PDB entry 9MGZ | electron microscopy, 2.80 A resolution | chains 3 and A of the 18 polymer chains in the assembly

[Chain 3]
Name: LHCA3
Organism: Dunaliella tertiolecta
Sequence (286 residues; numbered 1 to 286; the number before each row is that of its first residue):
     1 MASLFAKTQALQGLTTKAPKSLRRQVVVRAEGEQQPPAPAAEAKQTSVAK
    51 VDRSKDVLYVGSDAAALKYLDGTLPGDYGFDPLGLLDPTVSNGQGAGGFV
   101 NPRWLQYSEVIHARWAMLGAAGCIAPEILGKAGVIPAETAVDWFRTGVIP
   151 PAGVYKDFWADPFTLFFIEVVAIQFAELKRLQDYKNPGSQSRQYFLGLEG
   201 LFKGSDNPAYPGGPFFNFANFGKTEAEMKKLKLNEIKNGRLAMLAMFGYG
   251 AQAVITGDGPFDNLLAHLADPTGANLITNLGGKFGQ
Disordered / not traced: 1-57, 284-286
Ion coordination: chlorophyll b Mg near Glu109 (its only coordinating residue here); chlorophyll a Mg (8 sites), coordinated by His112, Val148, Gln174, Glu177, Glu235, Lys237, Asn238, His267
Ligand contacts:
  - beta-carotene (BCR), molecule 1: Leu118, Ala121, Ile124, Ala125, Leu129, Leu198, Leu201, Phe202, Phe215, Phe216
  - beta-carotene (BCR), molecule 2: Ala172, Ile173, Phe175, Tyr194, Phe195, Leu196
  - beta-carotene (BCR), molecule 3: Phe247, Ile255, Leu276, Leu280
  - chlorophyll b (CHL), molecule 1: Leu70, Leu74, Asp77, Tyr78, Gly79, Phe80, Asp81, Leu85, Leu86, Leu105, Gln106, Ser108, Glu109, His112, Arg240, Met243, Leu244, Phe247
  - chlorophyll b (CHL), molecule 2: Val171, Gln174, Phe175, Leu178, Lys179, Gln182, Gln190, Gln193, Tyr194, Phe195
  - chlorophyll a (CLA), molecule 1: Leu58, Lys230, Leu233, Asn234, Lys237, Asn238, Leu241
  - chlorophyll a (CLA), molecule 2: Phe80, Pro82, Leu83
  - chlorophyll a (CLA), molecule 3: Leu83, Gly84, Leu85
  - chlorophyll a (CLA), molecule 4: Leu85, Val90, Ser91, Gly98, Phe99, Val100
  - chlorophyll a (CLA), molecule 5: Phe99, Val100, Trp104, Leu105, Ser108, His112, Phe247
  - chlorophyll a (CLA), molecule 6: Phe99, Trp104, Tyr107, Ser108, Ile111, His112, Trp115, Glu169, Val170, Ile173, Gln174, Glu177, Leu178, Arg180, Leu181
  - chlorophyll a (CLA), molecule 7: Tyr107, Ile111, Arg114, Trp115, Leu118, Ile173, Phe175, Ala176, Lys179, Arg180, Asp183, Gln190, Phe195, Phe202, Gly204, Pro208, Ala209, Pro211, Phe215, Phe216, Phe218
  - chlorophyll a (CLA), molecule 8: Arg114, Met117, Leu118, Tyr210, Pro211, Gly212, Phe216, Asn217, Phe221, Leu231, Lys232, Asn234, Glu235
  - chlorophyll a (CLA), molecule 9: Trp115, Leu118, Ala121, Gly122, Ala125, Pro126, Leu129, Ile135, Thr139, Val141, Thr146, Tyr155, Phe158
  - chlorophyll a (CLA), molecule 10: Trp115, Thr146, Gly147, Val148, Phe158, Trp159, Pro162, Leu165, Ile168, Glu169, Ala172
  - chlorophyll a (CLA), molecule 11: Ala132, Gly133, Val134
  - chlorophyll a (CLA), molecule 12: Val134, Ile135, Pro136, Glu138, Thr139, Tyr155, Asp157, Phe158
  - chlorophyll a (CLA), molecule 13: Trp143, Met246, Phe247, Gly250, Ala251, Val254, Ile255
  - chlorophyll a (CLA), molecule 14: Gly147, Val148, Ile149, Pro150, Pro151, Pro162, Phe163, Leu165, Phe166, Glu169
  - chlorophyll a (CLA), molecule 15: Thr164, Phe167, Ile168
  - chlorophyll a (CLA), molecule 16: Phe166, Val170, Gln174, Leu178, Leu181
  - chlorophyll a (CLA), molecule 17: Lys230, Leu231, Asn234, Asn238, Leu241
  - chlorophyll a (CLA), molecule 18: Leu241, Leu244, Ala245, Phe247, Gly248, Ala251, Gln252, Ile255, Thr256, Asn263, Leu264, Ala266, His267, Ala274, Asn275, Leu276, Asn279
  - chlorophyll a (CLA), molecule 19: Leu264, His267, Leu268, Pro271, Thr272, Asn275, Ile277
  - lutein (LUT; (3r,3'r,6s)-4,5-didehydro-5,6-dihydro-beta,beta-carotene-3,3'-diol): Met117, Leu118, Ala120, Ala121, Ile124, Phe216, Phe218, Ala219, Phe221, Asn238, Leu241, Ala242, Ala245, Tyr249, Gln252, Pro260, Phe261, Asn263, Leu264
  - violaxanthin (XAT; (3s,5r,6s,3's,5'r,6's)-5,6,5',6'-diepoxy-5,6,5',6'- tetrahydro-beta,beta-carotene-3,3'-diol): Phe80, Asp81, Pro82, Leu83, Leu85, His112, Trp115, Ala116, Leu118, Gly119, Gly122, Cys123, Trp143, Thr146, Val148, Met243, Leu244, Met246, Phe247

[Chain A]
Name: Photosystem I P700 chlorophyll a apoprotein A1
Organism: Dunaliella tertiolecta
Notes: EC 1.97.1.12
Sequence (751 residues; numbered 1 to 751; the number before each row is that of its first residue):
     1 MTISSPEREAKKVKIAVDRNPVETNFEKWAKPGHFSRALAKGPNTTTWIW
    51 NLHADAHDFDNHTSDLEEISRKVFSAHFGQLGIILIWLSGMYFHGARFSN
   101 YEGWLSDPTHIKPSAQVVWPIVGQEILNGDVGGGFQGIQITSGFFQLWRA
   151 SGITSELQLYSTAIGGLVLAAACFFAGWFHYHKAAPKLEWFQNVESMLNH
   201 HLAGLLGLGSLAWAGHQIHVSLPVNKLLDAGVDPKEIPLPHEFLLNQSII
   251 ADLYPSFSKGLAPFFTLNWAEYSDFLTFKGGLNPVTGGLWLSDTAHHHLA
   301 IAVLFLVAGHQYRTNWGIGHSIKDILESHKGPFTGNGHAGLYEILTTSWH
   351 AQLAINLALFGSLSIIVAHHMYAMPPYPYLATDYGTQLSLFTHHMWIGGF
   401 CVVGAGAHAAIFMVRDYDPTNNYNNLLDRVIRHRDAIISHLNWVSIFLGF
   451 HSFGLYIHNDTMSALGRPQDMFSDTAIQLQPVFAQWIQNTHFTAPQLTAP
   501 NALAATSLTWGGDVVAVGGKVAMMPIALGTSDFLVHHIHAFTIHVTVLIL
   551 LKGVLFARSSRLIPDKANLGFRFPCDGPGRGGTCQVSAWDHVFLGLFWMY
   601 NSLSIVIFHFSWKMQSDVWGTVTDSGVSHITGGNFAQSANTINGWLRDFL
   651 WAQSSQVIQSYGSALSAYGLMFLGAHFVWAFSLMFLFSGRGYWQELIESI
   701 VWAHNKLRVAPSIQPRALSITQGRAVGVAHYLLGGIATTWSFFLARIIAV
   751 G
Disordered / not traced: 1-11
Ion coordination: chlorophyll a Mg (29 sites), coordinated by His53, His77, Gln80, Gln116, Gln124, His180, His182, His200, His219, His296, His297, His298, His310, His320, His329, His338 and 13 more; 4Fe-4S cluster Fe: Cys575, Cys584 (shared with 2 residues of chain B); chlorophyll a isomer Mg near His676 (its only coordinating residue here)
Ligand contacts:
  - beta-carotene (BCR), molecule 1: Ile84, Trp87, Leu208, Gly209, Phe360
  - beta-carotene (BCR), molecule 2: Trp119, Pro120, Ile121
  - beta-carotene (BCR), molecule 3: Thr162, Gly165, Gly166, Leu169, Leu208, Leu211, Ala212, Leu306
  - beta-carotene (BCR), molecule 4: Leu211, Leu261, Phe264, Leu299, Val303, Leu306, Val307, His310
  - beta-carotene (BCR), molecule 5: Phe264, Trp269, Val303
  - beta-carotene (BCR), molecule 6: Leu341, Ala351, Ala354, Ile355, Ala409, Phe412
  - beta-carotene (BCR), molecule 7: Ala354, Ala358, Ser362, Val402, Ala405, Gly406, Ala409, Leu550, Leu551, Val554
  - beta-carotene (BCR), molecule 8: Met671, Gly674, Ala675, Phe677, Val678, Leu733, Ile736, Ala737, Trp740
  - chlorophyll a isomer (CL0): Phe453, Tyr456, Val535, Ile538, Phe541, Thr542, Tyr600, Asn601, Ser604, Ile605, Phe608, Ile642, Trp645, Leu650, Ser654, Ile658, Phe672, His676, Trp679, Tyr731, Gly734, Thr738, Thr739, Phe742
  - chlorophyll a (CLA), molecule 1: Val13, Lys14, Ile15, Trp190, Asn193, Ser196, His200, Thr314, Asn315, Trp316
  - chlorophyll a (CLA), molecule 2: Ile15, Val17, Phe74, Phe78, Ala172, Phe175, Ala176, Phe179, His180, Ala184, Pro186, Trp190
  - chlorophyll a (CLA), molecule 3: Trp29, Pro32, Ile49, Trp50, Leu52, His53
  - chlorophyll a (CLA), molecule 4: Trp29, Pro32, His34, Phe35, Leu52, His53, Ala56, His57, Phe59, His62, Ala76, Gly79, Gln80, Ile83
  - chlorophyll a (CLA), molecule 5: Thr46, Ile49, Trp50, Ile697, Ile700, Val701, His704, Val709, Pro711, Ile713, Pro715, Arg716, Leu718
  - chlorophyll a (CLA), molecule 6: Trp50, Phe677, Val678, Phe681, Phe685, Leu718, Gln722, Ala725, Val726, Ala729, His730, Leu733
  - chlorophyll a (CLA), molecule 7: His53, Ala54, Asp55, Ala56, His57, Asp58, His350, Leu353, Leu357, Phe400, Cys401, Val403, Gly404, Ala407, His408, Ile411, Arg415, Phe571, Arg572, Trp589, Leu596
  - chlorophyll a (CLA), molecule 8: His57, Phe59, Val73, Ala76, His77, Gln80, Leu81, Ile84, Leu85, Leu88, Leu169, Trp349, His350, Gln352, Leu353, Asn356, Leu357, Phe360
  - chlorophyll a (CLA), molecule 9: His57, Gln80, Ile83, Ile84, Trp87, Phe360, Ile397, Phe400, Cys401
  - chlorophyll a (CLA), molecule 10: Leu66, Ser70, His77, Leu188, Phe191, Gln192, Val194, Met197, Leu198, His201, Leu202, Leu205, Ile322, Leu326, Tyr342, Leu345, Thr346, Thr347, Ser348, Trp349, Gln352, Ile355, Asn356, Leu359, Phe360
  - chlorophyll a (CLA), molecule 11: Phe74, His77, Phe78, Leu81, Leu169, Cys173, Trp190, Phe191, Asn193, Ser196, Met197, His200, His201, Gly204, Leu205
  - chlorophyll a (CLA), molecule 12: Ile86, Trp87, Ser89, Gly90, Met91, Phe93, His94, Phe98, Val117, Trp119, Leu167
  - chlorophyll a (CLA), molecule 13: Trp87, Met91, Thr141, Ser142, Phe144, Ser389, Leu390, Thr392, His393, Trp396, Ile397, Phe400, Met671, Ile736, Thr739, Trp740
  - chlorophyll a (CLA), molecule 14: Trp87, Leu88, Ser142, Gly143, Phe144, Leu147, Leu206, Phe360, Leu363, Ser364, Val367, Met371, Tyr377, Leu380, Leu390, His393, His394, Ile397
  - chlorophyll a (CLA), molecule 15: Met91, His94, Ala115, Gln116, Ile138, Gln139, Ile140, Thr141, Ser142, Ala667, Tyr668, Trp740, Leu744
  - chlorophyll a (CLA), molecule 16: Tyr92, Ser151, Gly152, Ile153, Thr154, Gln158, Ser161, Thr162, Gly209, Ala212, Trp213, Gly215, His216, His219, Val220, Pro240, His241, Leu244
  - chlorophyll a (CLA), molecule 17: Gln116, Val117, Val118, Trp119, Ile121, Val122, Gln124, Leu127, Ile138, Ala667, Leu670
  - chlorophyll a (CLA), molecule 18: Leu147, Ala150, Leu205, Leu206, Gly209, Ser210, Trp213, Gln217, Thr294, His297, His298, Ile301, Phe305, Leu363, Ile366, Val367, His370, Met371, Pro376, Tyr377
  - chlorophyll a (CLA), molecule 19: Leu157, Gln158, Ser161, Leu239, His241, Leu244, Leu245
  - chlorophyll a (CLA), molecule 20: Val168, Ala172, Phe175
  - chlorophyll a (CLA), molecule 21: Leu198, Leu202, Leu206, Leu304, Phe305, Ala308, Gln311, Tyr312, Ile322, Ile325, Leu326, Ile355, Ala358, Leu359, Leu427, Val430, Leu551, Val554, Leu555
  - chlorophyll a (CLA), molecule 22: Asn199, His200, Ala203, Gly204, Leu208, Leu306, Gly309, His310, Gln311, Tyr312, Thr314, Trp316, Ile318
  - chlorophyll a (CLA), molecule 23: Leu211, Ala212, Gly215, Ile218, His219, Phe243, Leu244, Leu245, Gln247, Phe257, Gly260, Leu261, Tyr272, Phe275, Leu276, Leu299
  - chlorophyll a (CLA), molecule 24: Phe264, Trp269, Ala270, Tyr272, Ser273, Leu276, Thr277, Phe278, His296, Leu299, Ala300, Val303, Leu304, Val307, Asn501
  - chlorophyll a (CLA), molecule 25: Phe264, Phe265, Leu267, Trp269
  - chlorophyll a (CLA), molecule 26: Thr277, Phe278, Gly280, Gly281, Leu289, Asp293, Thr294, His296, His297, Ala300, Ile301, Leu304, His370, Met371, Met374, Pro376, Thr506
  - chlorophyll a (CLA), molecule 27: Phe278, Leu497, Thr498, Ala499, Pro500, Asn501, Ala502
  - chlorophyll a (CLA), molecule 28: Leu304, Leu359, Leu363, Ile366, His369, His370, Tyr372, Ala373, Met374, Thr506, Ser507, Thr509, Trp510
  - chlorophyll a (CLA), molecule 29: Val307, His310, Gln311, Ile318, Gly319, His320
  - chlorophyll a (CLA), molecule 30: Gln311, His320, Ile325, Ser328, His329
  - chlorophyll a (CLA), molecule 31: Ile325, Leu326, His329, His338, Leu341, Leu345, Leu426, Leu427, Val430
  - chlorophyll a (CLA), molecule 32: His329, Lys330, Gly331, Pro332, Phe333
  - chlorophyll a (CLA), molecule 33: Phe333, Thr334, Leu426, Arg429, Val430, His433, Ile437, His440
  - chlorophyll a (CLA), molecule 34: Ser362, Ile365, Ile366, His369, Met395, Val402, Ile543, Thr546, Val547, Leu550, Met599, Ser602, Leu603
  - chlorophyll a (CLA), molecule 35: His369, Tyr372, Phe483, Ala484, Ile487, Gln488, Trp510, Ile526, Leu528, His536, His539, Ile543, Val606, His609, Phe610, Lys613, Met614
  - chlorophyll a (CLA), molecule 36: Ala436, His440, Trp443
  - chlorophyll a (CLA), molecule 37: Ile437, Leu441, Val444, Ala540, Ile543, His544, Val547, Leu551
  - chlorophyll a (CLA), molecule 38: Ser439, Asn442, Trp443, Ile446
  - chlorophyll a (CLA), molecule 39: Asn442, Ser445, Ile446, Gly449, Phe450, Phe453, Gly454, Ile457, Phe541, Val545, Leu548, Ile549, Phe597, Trp598
  - chlorophyll a (CLA), molecule 40: Trp443, Ile446, Phe447, Phe450, His451
  - chlorophyll a (CLA), molecule 41: Phe447, Leu448, Gln480, Pro481, Val482, Phe483, Ala484, Phe533, His536, His537, Ala540, His544
  - chlorophyll a (CLA), molecule 42: Phe450, His451, Gly454, Leu455, Ile457, His458, Thr461, Met462, Leu465, Arg467, Asp470, Phe472, Ile477
  - chlorophyll a (CLA), molecule 43: Phe453, Ile457, Asp460, Phe541, Phe597, Trp598, Tyr600, Asn601, Ile642, Leu646, Trp679, Tyr731
  - chlorophyll a (CLA), molecule 44: Thr461, Ala464, Leu465
  - chlorophyll a (CLA), molecule 45: Trp486, Ile487, Thr490, His491, Ala494, Pro495, Thr498, Ala499, Thr506, Trp510
  - chlorophyll a (CLA), molecule 46: Leu646, Leu650, Trp651, Trp679
  - chlorophyll a (CLA), molecule 47: Leu670, Met671, Leu673, Gly674, His676, Phe677, Trp679, Ala680, Leu683
  - chlorophyll a (CLA), molecule 48: Phe677, Ala680, Phe681, Leu683, Met684, Phe687, Tyr692, Trp693, Leu696
  - chlorophyll a (CLA), molecule 49: Ile700, Ala703, His704, Leu707, Val709
  - chlorophyll a (CLA), molecule 50: Trp702, Ala703, Lys706, Leu707
  - chlorophyll a / 1,2-dipalmitoyl-phosphatidyl-glycerole / 1,2-distearoyl-monogalactosyl-diglyceride: Val22, Glu23, Thr24, Asn25, Phe26, Glu27, Lys28, Trp29, His34, Glu68, Lys72, Ser75, Ile83, Phe174, Phe175, Gly177, Trp178, Phe179, Tyr181, His182
  - dodecyl-alpha-D-maltoside (LMU): Ser155, Glu156, Leu157, Tyr160, Ser161, Ile164, Gly165, Val168
  - phylloquinone (PQN): Trp50, Met684, Phe685, Phe687, Ser688, Gly689, Arg690, Trp693, Ile697, Arg716, Ala717, Leu718, Ser719, Gly723
  - 4Fe-4S cluster (SF4): Cys575, Gly577, Pro578, Cys584, Ile720, Arg724

[How chain 3 and chain A interact]
Pairs across the interface (28; chain 3 residue first):
  Leu83(3) - Trp316(A)  hydrophobic
  Thr89(3) - Lys14(A)
  Val90(3) - Ile15(A)
  Ser91(3) - Val17(A)
  Ser91(3) - Arg19(A)  hydrogen bond (backbone-side chain)
  Asn92(3) - Val17(A)  hydrogen bond (backbone-backbone)
  Asn92(3) - Asp18(A)
  Asn92(3) - Arg19(A)  hydrogen bond (backbone-backbone)
  Asn92(3) - Lys187(A)
  Gly93(3) - Arg19(A)  hydrogen bond (backbone-side chain)
  Gln94(3) - Arg19(A)
  Gln94(3) - Asn20(A)  hydrogen bond (backbone-side chain)
  Gly95(3) - Asn20(A)
  Ala96(3) - Asn20(A)
  Ala96(3) - Lys183(A)
  Gly97(3) - Arg19(A)
  Gly97(3) - Asn20(A)
  Gly97(3) - Phe179(A)
  Gly97(3) - Lys183(A)
  Gly98(3) - Phe179(A)
  Gly98(3) - Ala184(A)
  Pro151(3) - Leu245(A)  hydrophobic
  Leu280(3) - Gly260(A)
  Leu280(3) - Leu261(A)
  Leu280(3) - Ala262(A)  hydrogen bond (backbone-backbone)
  Leu280(3) - Phe265(A)  hydrophobic
  Gly281(3) - Ala262(A)
  Gly282(3) - Thr266(A)
Other interface residues (no listed pair), chain 3 (19 interface residues in all): Pro82, Gly84, Asp87, Phe99

[Overview]
19 residues of chain 3 face 17 of chain A across their interface; the contacts include 6 hydrogen bonds. Among
the polar pairs are Ser91(3)-Arg19(A), Gly93(3)-Arg19(A) and Gln94(3)-Asn20(A). 5 chlorophyll a molecules are
bound between chain 3 and chain A.
Here chain 3 is LHCA3 and chain A is Photosystem I P700 chlorophyll a apoprotein A1, both from Dunaliella
tertiolecta. Entry 9MGZ (Dunaliella tertiolecta PSI-LHCI-TIDI1 supercomplex) was determined by electron
microscopy, deposited together with 9MGW, 9MH0 and 9MH1.
